PDB entry 7TX8 | X-ray diffraction, 2.51 A resolution | chain A

[Chain A]
Protein: Long form D7 salivary protein
Organism: Anopheles darlingi
UniProt: B6DDQ8 (B6DDQ8_ANODA); residues 1-297 here correspond to UniProt positions 21-317 (UniProt number = residue number + 20)
Sequence (297 residues; row label = number of the first residue in the row):
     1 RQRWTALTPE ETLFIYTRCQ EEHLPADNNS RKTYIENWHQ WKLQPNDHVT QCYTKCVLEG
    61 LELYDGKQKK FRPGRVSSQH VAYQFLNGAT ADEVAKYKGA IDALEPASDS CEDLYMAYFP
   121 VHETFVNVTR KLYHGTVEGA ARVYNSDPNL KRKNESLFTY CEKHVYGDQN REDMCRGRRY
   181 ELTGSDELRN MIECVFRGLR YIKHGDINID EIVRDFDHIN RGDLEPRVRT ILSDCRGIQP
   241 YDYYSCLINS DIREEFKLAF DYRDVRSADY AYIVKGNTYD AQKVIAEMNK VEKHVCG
Unresolved in the structure: 1-2
Cystine bridges: Cys19-Cys56, Cys52-Cys111, Cys161-Cys194, Cys175-Cys296, Cys235-Cys246
Small-molecule neighbours:
  - PUC ((5Z)-7-{(1R,4S,5S,6R)-6-[(1E,3S)-3-hydroxyoct-1-en-1-yl]-2-oxabicyclo[2.2.1]hept-5-yl}hept-5-enoic acid): Leu13, Tyr16, Thr17, Gln20, Trp38, His39, Trp41, Leu43, Tyr53, Val57, Leu58, Tyr118, His122, His134, Gly135, Thr136, Val137, Ala140, Lys153
  - serotonin (SRO): Phe158, Glu162, Tyr166, Met174, Gly177, Arg178, Tyr180, Leu188, Met191, Ile192, Tyr244, Phe260, Asp261, Asp264, Met288
Swiss-Prot annotation at these positions:
  - binding site (thromboxane A2): Trp38, Tyr53
  - binding site (serotonin): Glu162, Tyr244, Asp261, Asp264, Met288
From the paper describing this entry:
  - binding site for PUC: Leu13, Tyr16, Trp38, Trp41, Tyr53, Val57, Leu58, Lys153
  - binding site for serotonin: Phe158, Arg178, Tyr180, Met191, Tyr244

[Summary]
Ligands of chain A: serotonin and compound PUC. UniProt lists thromboxane A2-binding residues Trp38 and Tyr53
and 5 serotonin-binding residues. The paper reports a binding site for PUC at Leu13, Tyr16 and Trp38 among
others; a binding site for serotonin at Phe158, Arg178 and Tyr180 among others.
Chain A is Long form D7 salivary protein (Anopheles darlingi); the structure, Long form D7 protein from
Anopheles darlingi with U46619 and serotonin bound, was determined by X-ray diffraction together with 7TVC,
7TVY and 7U1N from the same study.
